PDB entry 8KE0 | electron microscopy, 4.00 A resolution | chains F and I of the 11 polymer chains in the assembly

[Chain F]
Molecule: Histone H4
From: Homo sapiens
UniProt: P62805 (H4_HUMAN); residues 0-102 here correspond to UniProt positions 1-103 (UniProt number = residue number + 1)
Chain sequence (106 residues; numbered -3 to 102; the number before each row is that of its first residue; numbers below 1 keep their minus sign (Gly-3 is residue -3)):
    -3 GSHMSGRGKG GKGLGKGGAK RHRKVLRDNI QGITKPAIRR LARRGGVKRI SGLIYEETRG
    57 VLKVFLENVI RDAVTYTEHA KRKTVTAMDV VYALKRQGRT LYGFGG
Disordered / not traced: -3 to 20
Sequence notes: expression tag (-3 to -1)
Swiss-Prot annotation at these positions:
  - DNA-binding region: Lys16 to Lys20
  - modified residue: Ser1 (N-acetylserine), Arg3 (Asymmetric dimethylarginine), Lys5 (N6-(2-hydroxyisobutyryl)lysine), Lys8 (N6-(2-hydroxyisobutyryl)lysine), Lys12 (N6-(2-hydroxyisobutyryl)lysine), Lys16 (N6-(2-hydroxyisobutyryl)lysine), Lys20 (N6,N6,N6-trimethyllysine), Lys31 (N6-(2-hydroxyisobutyryl)lysine), Lys44 (N6-(2-hydroxyisobutyryl)lysine), Ser47 (Phosphoserine), Tyr51 (Phosphotyrosine), Lys59 (N6-(2-hydroxyisobutyryl)lysine), Lys77 (N6-(2-hydroxyisobutyryl)lysine), Lys79 (N6-(2-hydroxyisobutyryl)lysine), Thr80 (Phosphothreonine), Tyr88 (Phosphotyrosine), Lys91 (N6-(2-hydroxyisobutyryl)lysine)
  - cross-link (Glycyl lysine isopeptide (Lys-Gly)): Lys12 (interchain with G-Cter in SUMO2), Lys20 (interchain with G-Cter in SUMO2), Lys31 (interchain with G-Cter in SUMO2), Lys59 (interchain with G-Cter in SUMO2), Lys79 (interchain with G-Cter in SUMO2), Lys91 (interchain with G-Cter in SUMO2)

[Chain I]
Molecule: 193-nt DNA strand
From: synthetic construct
Sequence (193 nucleotides; each row starts with the number of its first residue; numbers below 1 keep their minus sign (DA-96 is residue -96)):
   -96 ATCACGTAAT ATTGGCCAGC TAGGATCACA ATCCCGGTGC CGAGGCCGCT CAATTGGTCG
   -36 TAGACAGCTC TAGCACCGCT TAAACGCACG TACGGAATCC GTACGTGCGT TTAAGCGGTG
    24 CTAGAGCTGT CTACGACCAA TTGAGCGGCC TCGGCACCGG GATTGTGATC CTAGCTGGCC
    84 AATATTACGT GAT
Disordered / not traced: -96 to -92, 92-96

[Chain F / chain I interface]
Residue-residue contacts (11; chain F residue first):
  Arg35(F) with DG8(I), salt bridge to the phosphate
  Arg45(F) with DC7(I), sugar contact; DG8(I), sugar contact
  Ile46(F) with DC7(I), sugar contact; DG8(I), hydrogen bond to the phosphate
  Ser47(F) with DC7(I), hydrogen bond to the phosphate
  Gly48(F) with DC7(I), hydrogen bond to the phosphate
  Arg78(F) with DA28(I), phosphate contact
  Lys79(F) with DA28(I), hydrogen bond to the phosphate
  Thr80(F) with DG27(I), hydrogen bond to the phosphate; DA28(I), hydrogen bond to the phosphate
Interface residues without a listed pair, chain F (10 interface residues in all): Arg39, Tyr51
Interface residues without a listed pair, chain I (5 interface residues in all): DG29

[Overview]
The interface between chain F and chain I involves 10 residues on one side and 5 on the other, with 6 hydrogen
bonds and 1 salt bridge. Among the polar pairs are Ile46(F)-DG8(I), Ser47(F)-DC7(I) and Gly48(F)-DC7(I).
UniProt lists a DNA-binding region on chain F.
Here chain F is Histone H4 (Homo sapiens) and chain I is a 193-nt DNA strand (synthetic construct). Entry 8KE0
(Structure of H1.2 bound to the nucleosome) was determined by electron microscopy, deposited together with
8KD1 and 8KCY.
